PDB entry 4XI9 | X-ray diffraction, 3.10 A resolution | chains A and E

# Chain A
Name: UDP-N-acetylglucosamine--peptide N-acetylglucosaminyltransferase 110 kDa subunit
Source organism: Homo sapiens
Notes: EC 2.4.1.255
Reference sequence: O15294 (OGT1_HUMAN); residues 313-1031 here correspond to UniProt positions 323-1041 (UniProt number = residue number + 10)
Chain sequence (723 residues; numbered 309 to 1031; the number before each row is that of its first residue):
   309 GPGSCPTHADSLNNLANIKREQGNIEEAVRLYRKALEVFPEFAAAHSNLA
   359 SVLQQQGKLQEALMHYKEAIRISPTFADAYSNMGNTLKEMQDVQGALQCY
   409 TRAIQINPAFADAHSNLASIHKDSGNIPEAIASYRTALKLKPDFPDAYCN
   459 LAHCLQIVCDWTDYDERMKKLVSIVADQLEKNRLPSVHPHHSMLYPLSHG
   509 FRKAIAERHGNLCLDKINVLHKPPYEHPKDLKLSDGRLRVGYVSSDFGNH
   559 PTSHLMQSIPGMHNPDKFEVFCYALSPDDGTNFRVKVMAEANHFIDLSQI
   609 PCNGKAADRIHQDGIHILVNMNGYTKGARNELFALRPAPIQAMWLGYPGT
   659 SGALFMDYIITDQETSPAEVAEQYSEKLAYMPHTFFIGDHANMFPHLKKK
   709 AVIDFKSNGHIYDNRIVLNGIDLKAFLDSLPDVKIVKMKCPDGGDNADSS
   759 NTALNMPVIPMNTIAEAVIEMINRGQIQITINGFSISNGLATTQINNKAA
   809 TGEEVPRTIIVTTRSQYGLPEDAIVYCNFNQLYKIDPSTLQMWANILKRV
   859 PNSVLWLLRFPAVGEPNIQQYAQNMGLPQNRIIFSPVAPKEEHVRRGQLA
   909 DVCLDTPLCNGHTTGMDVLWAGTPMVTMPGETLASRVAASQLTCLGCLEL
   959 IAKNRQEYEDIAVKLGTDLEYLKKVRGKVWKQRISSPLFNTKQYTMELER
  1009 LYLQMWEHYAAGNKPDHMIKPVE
Not modelled in the structure: 309-311, 715-718, 747-761, 1029-1031
Differences from the reference sequence: expression tag (309-312)
Curated features (UniProtKB/Swiss-Prot):
  - region: K981 to K1000 (Required for phosphatidylinositol 3,4,5-triphosphate binding)
  - motif: D454 to Y456 (DFP motif), K477 to P493 (Nuclear localization signal)
  - active site: H498 (Proton acceptor)
  - binding site (UDP): Q839, K842, A896 to K898, H901 to R904, H920 to T922, D925
  - modified residue: T444 (Phosphothreonine), Y979 (Phosphotyrosine)
  - glycosylation: S389 (O-linked (GlcNAc) serine)
Small-molecule neighbours: 12V ((2S,3R,4R,5S,6R)-3-(acetylamino)-4,5-dihydroxy-6-(hydroxymethyl)tetrahydro-2H-thiopyran-2-yl [(2R,3S,4R,5R)-5-(2,4-dioxo-3,4-dihydropyrimidin-1(2H)-yl)-3,4-dihydroxytetrahydrofuran-2-yl]methyl dihydrogen diphosphate): H498, H558, P559, T560, H562, L563, L653, G654, P656, F694, F837, N838, Q839, Y841, K842, L866, F868, V895, A896, P897, K898, H901, R904, C917, G919, H920, T921, T922, D925

# Chain E
Name: Retinoblastoma-like protein 2
Reference sequence: Q08999 (RBL2_HUMAN); residues 1416-1422 here correspond to UniProt positions 416-422 (UniProt number = residue number - 1000)
Chain sequence (8 residues; numbered 1416 to 1423; the number before each row is that of its first residue):
  1416 VTPVSTAA
Differences from the reference sequence: expression tag (1423)
Curated features (UniProtKB/Swiss-Prot):
  - modified residue: T1417 (Phosphothreonine)
  - glycosylation: S1420 (O-linked (GlcNAc) serine)
Small-molecule neighbours: 12V ((2S,3R,4R,5S,6R)-3-(acetylamino)-4,5-dihydroxy-6-(hydroxymethyl)tetrahydro-2H-thiopyran-2-yl [(2R,3S,4R,5R)-5-(2,4-dioxo-3,4-dihydropyrimidin-1(2H)-yl)-3,4-dihydroxytetrahydrofuran-2-yl]methyl dihydrogen diphosphate): T1417, P1418, V1419, S1420

# How chain A and chain E interact
Pairs across the interface - 20 pairs, chain A then chain E:
  H496(A) - A1422(E)
  H496(A) - A1423(E)
  H498(A) - S1420(E)
  H498(A) - T1421(E)
  H498(A) - A1422(E)
  H499(A) - A1422(E)
  N557(A) - P1418(E)
  H558(A) - V1419(E)
  P559(A) - P1418(E)
  Y632(A) - A1422(E)
  Y632(A) - A1423(E)  hydrogen bond (backbone-backbone)
  T633(A) - T1421(E)
  T633(A) - A1423(E)
  K634(A) - T1421(E)  hydrogen bond (backbone-backbone)
  K634(A) - A1422(E)
  K634(A) - A1423(E)
  Q839(A) - V1419(E)
  F868(A) - V1419(E)  hydrophobic
  V895(A) - T1417(E)
  A896(A) - T1417(E)
The authors on this interface:
  - interface residues, chain A: Y632(A)

# Overview
13 residues of chain A and 7 residues of chain E are in contact; the contacts include 2 hydrogen bonds.
Main-chain hydrogen bonds include Y632(A)-A1423(E) and K634(A)-T1421(E). Compound 12V is bound between chain A
and chain E. The paper reports the interface residue Y632(A).
Chain A is UDP-N-acetylglucosamine--peptide N-acetylglucosaminyltransferase 110 kDa subunit (Homo sapiens) and
chain E is Retinoblastoma-like protein 2; the structure, Human OGT in complex with UDP-5S-GlcNAc and substrate
peptide (RBL2), was determined by X-ray diffraction, deposited together with 4XIF, 5BNW and 5C1D.
